PDB entry 7PAC | X-ray diffraction, 2.05 A resolution | chain B

# Chain B
Molecule: Retinal rod rhodopsin-sensitive cGMP 3', 5'-cyclic phosphodiesterase subunit delta
Source organism: Homo sapiens
UniProt: O43924 (PDE6D_HUMAN); residue numbers follow UniProt; this construct covers 2-150
Chain sequence (166 residues; numbered -15 to 150; the number before each row is that of its first residue; numbers below 1 keep their minus sign (Met-15 is residue -15)):
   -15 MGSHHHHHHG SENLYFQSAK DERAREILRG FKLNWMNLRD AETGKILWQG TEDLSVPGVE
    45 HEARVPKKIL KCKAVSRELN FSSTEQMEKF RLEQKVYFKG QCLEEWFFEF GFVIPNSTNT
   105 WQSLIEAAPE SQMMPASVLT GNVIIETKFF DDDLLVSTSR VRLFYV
Not modelled in the structure: -15 to 1
Differences from the reference sequence: initiating methionine (-15); expression tag (-14 to 1)
Ion coordination: Ni2+: Ser2, Glu36, His45

# Overview
Ser2, Glu36 and His45 form the Ni2+ site.
Chain B is Retinal rod rhodopsin-sensitive cGMP 3', 5'-cyclic phosphodiesterase subunit delta (Homo sapiens);
the structure, The crystal structure of PDE6D in the apo state, was determined by X-ray diffraction, deposited
together with 7PAD and 7PAE.
